7V9A - chains B and R of the 10 polymer chains in the assembly; structure by electron microscopy, 3.94 A resolution.

# Chain B
Molecule: Telomerase Cajal body protein 1
From: Homo sapiens
Reference sequence: Q9BUR4 (TCAB1_HUMAN); residue numbers follow UniProt; this construct covers 1-548
Sequence (548 residues; each row starts with the number of its first residue):
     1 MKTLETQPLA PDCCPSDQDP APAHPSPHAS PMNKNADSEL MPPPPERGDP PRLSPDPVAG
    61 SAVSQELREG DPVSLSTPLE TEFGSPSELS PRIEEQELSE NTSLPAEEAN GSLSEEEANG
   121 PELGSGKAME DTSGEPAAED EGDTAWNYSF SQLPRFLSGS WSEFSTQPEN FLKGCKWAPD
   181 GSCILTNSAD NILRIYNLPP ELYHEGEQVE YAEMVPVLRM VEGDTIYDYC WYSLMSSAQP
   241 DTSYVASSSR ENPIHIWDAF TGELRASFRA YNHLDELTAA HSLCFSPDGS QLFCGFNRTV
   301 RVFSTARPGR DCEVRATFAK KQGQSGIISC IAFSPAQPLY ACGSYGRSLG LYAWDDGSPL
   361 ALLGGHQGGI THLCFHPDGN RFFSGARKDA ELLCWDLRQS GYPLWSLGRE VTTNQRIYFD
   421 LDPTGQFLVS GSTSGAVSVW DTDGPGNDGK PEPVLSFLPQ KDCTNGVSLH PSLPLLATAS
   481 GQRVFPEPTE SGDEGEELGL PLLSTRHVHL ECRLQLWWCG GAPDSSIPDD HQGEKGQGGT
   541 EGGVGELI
Disordered / not traced: 1-144, 522-548
Curated features (UniProtKB/Swiss-Prot):
  - modified residue: Ser-26 (Phosphoserine), Ser-30 (Phosphoserine), Ser-54 (Phosphoserine), Ser-64 (Phosphoserine), Ser-85 (Phosphoserine), Ser-90 (Phosphoserine), Ser-112 (Phosphoserine), Ser-114 (Phosphoserine), Thr-489 (Phosphothreonine), Ser-491 (Phosphoserine)
Reported in the primary citation:
  - binding site for Telomerase RNA component (chain R): Arg-387, Gln-415, Gln-482, Arg-483

# Chain R
Molecule: Telomerase RNA component
From: Homo sapiens
Sequence (451 nucleotides; each row starts with the number of its first residue):
     1 GGGUUGCGGA GGGUGGGCCU GGGAGGGGUG GUGGCCAUUU UUUGUCUAAC CCUAACUGAG
    61 AAGGGCGUAG GCGCCGUGCU UUUGCUCCCC GCGCGCUGUU UUUCUCGCUG ACUUUCAGCG
   121 GGCGGAAAAG CCUCGGCCUG CCGCCUUCCA CCGUUCAUUC UAGAGCAAAC AAAAAAUGUC
   181 AGCUGCUGGC CCGUUCGCCC CUCCCGGGGA CCUGCGGCGG GUCGCCUGCC CAGCCCCCGA
   241 ACCCCGCCUG GAGGCCGCGG UCGGCCCGGG GCUUCUCCGG AGGCACCCAC UGCCACCGCG
   301 AAGAGUUGGG CUCUGUCAGC CGCGGGUCUC UCGGGGGCGA GGGCGAGGUU CAGGCCUUUC
   361 AGGCCGCAGG AAGAGGAACG GAGCGAGUCC CCGCGCGCGG CGCGAUUCCC UGAGCUGUGG
   421 GACGUGCACC CAGGACUCGG CUCACACAUG C
Disordered / not traced: 25-201, 224-351

# Interface between chain B and chain R
Contacting residue pairs (15; chain B residue first):
  Tyr-227(B) with G414(R), sugar contact; C415(R), hydrogen bond to the phosphate
  Arg-250(B) with C415(R), phosphate contact
  Leu-274(B) with G393(R), base contact
  His-281(B) with G414(R), sugar contact
  Arg-298(B) with A422(R), salt bridge to the phosphate
  Tyr-345(B) with G414(R), phosphate contact
  Arg-387(B) with G412(R), hydrogen bond to the base
  Lys-388(B) with U411(R), salt bridge to the phosphate
  Asn-414(B) with G412(R), base contact; A413(R), base contact
  Gln-415(B) with A413(R), hydrogen bond to the base
  Arg-483(B) with A413(R), salt bridge to the phosphate
  Phe-485(B) with U411(R), sugar contact; G412(R), phosphate contact
Other interface residues (no listed pair), chain B (19 interface residues in all): Lys-173, Thr-225, Asp-275, Lys-320, Ile-327, Thr-413, Gln-482
Other interface residues (no listed pair), chain R (9 interface residues in all): C394, G400

# Summary
Chain B and chain R form an interface of 19 and 9 residues respectively; the contacts include 3 hydrogen bonds
and 3 salt bridges. Polar pairs include Arg-387(B)/G412(R), Gln-415(B)/A413(R) and Tyr-227(B)/C415(R). From
the paper: a binding site for Telomerase RNA component (chain R) at Arg-387(B), Gln-415(B) and Gln-482(B)
among others.
Chain B is Telomerase Cajal body protein 1 and chain R is Telomerase RNA component, both from Homo sapiens;
the structure, biogenesis module of human telomerase holoenzyme, was determined by electron microscopy
together with 7V99 from the same study.
